PDB entry 8QZ3 | X-ray diffraction, 2.40 A resolution | chains B and D of the 5 polymer chains in the assembly

# Chain B
Name: Potassium channel subfamily K member 10
Source organism: Homo sapiens
UniProtKB: P57789 (KCNKA_HUMAN), isoform P57789-4; numbering as in UniProt (aligned over 75-340)
Amino-acid sequence (274 residues; each row starts with the number of its first residue):
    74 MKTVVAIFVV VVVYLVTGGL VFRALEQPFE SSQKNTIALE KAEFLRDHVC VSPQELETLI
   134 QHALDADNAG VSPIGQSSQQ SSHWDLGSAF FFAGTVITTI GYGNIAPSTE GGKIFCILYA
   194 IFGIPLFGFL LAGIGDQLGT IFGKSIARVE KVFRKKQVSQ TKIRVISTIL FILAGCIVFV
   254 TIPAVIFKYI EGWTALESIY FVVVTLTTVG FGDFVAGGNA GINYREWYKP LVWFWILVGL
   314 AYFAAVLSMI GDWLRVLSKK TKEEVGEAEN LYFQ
Unresolved in the structure: 340-347
Sequence notes: initiating methionine (74); engineered mutation Gln149 (Asn in P57789), Gln152 (Asn in P57789), Gln153 (Asn in P57789); expression tag (341-347)
Ion coordination: K+ site 1: Thr172, Thr281 (shared with 2 residues of chain A); K+ site 2: Thr172, Ile173, Thr281, Val282 (shared with 4 residues of chain A); K+ site 3: Ile173, Gly174, Val282, Gly283 (shared with 4 residues of chain A); K+ site 4: Gly174, Tyr175, Gly283, Phe284 (shared with 4 residues of chain A)
Reported in the primary citation:
  - conformationally variable residues: Lys107 to Thr109

# Chain D
Name: Nanobody 67
Source organism: Lama glama
Notes: antibody fragment or engineered binder
Amino-acid sequence (137 residues; numbered 1 to 137; the number before each row is that of its first residue):
     1 QVQLVESGGG LVQAGGSLRL SCAASGRAFS TYVMGWFREA PGKERDFVAT LSRGGAVTYY
    61 ADSVKGRFTI SRDNAKNTVY LQMDSLEPED TAVYYCAARD RLGGAGTATF WGDYDYWGQG
   121 TQVTVSSHHH HHHEPEA
Unresolved in the structure: 128-137
Cystine bridges: Cys22-Cys96

# Interface between chain B and chain D
Pairs across the interface (16):
  Gln233(B) with Ser30(D), hydrogen bond
  Thr234(B) with Gly54(D)
  Arg237(B) with Arg53(D)
  Ala318(B) with Leu102(D)
  Ser321(B) with Leu102(D), hydrogen bond (side chain-backbone)
  Asp325(B) with Gly103(D); Gly104(D), hydrogen bond (side chain-backbone); Thr107(D), hydrogen bond
  Arg328(B) with Thr107(D), hydrogen bond (side chain-backbone); Phe110(D); Asp113(D), salt bridge
  Val329(B) with Thr107(D)
  Lys332(B) with Tyr59(D); Gly106(D)
  Lys335(B) with Tyr59(D); Asp62(D), salt bridge
Also at the interface, not in a pair above, chain B (12 interface residues in all): Thr76, Met322
Also at the interface, not in a pair above, chain D (15 interface residues in all): Thr31, Ala105, Thr109

# In short
The interface between chain B and chain D involves 12 residues on one side and 15 on the other; the contacts
include 5 hydrogen bonds and 2 salt bridges. Among the polar pairs are Arg328(B)-Asp113(D), Lys335(B)-Asp62(D)
and Gln233(B)-Ser30(D). The K+ site 1 is built by Thr172(B) and Thr281(B). From the paper: conformational
variability at Lys107(B).
Chain B is Potassium channel subfamily K member 10 (Homo sapiens) and chain D is Nanobody 67 (Lama glama); the
structure, Crystal structure of human two pore domain potassium ion channel TREK-2 (K2P10.1) in complex with
an ..., was determined by X-ray diffraction (same publication as 8QZ1, 8QZ2 and 8QZ4).
